PDB entry 8K6B | X-ray diffraction, 1.50 A resolution | chain A

[Chain A]
Protein: 3C-like proteinase nsp5
Organism: Severe acute respiratory syndrome coronavirus 2
Notes: EC 3.4.22.69
UniProtKB: P0DTD1 (R1AB_SARS2); residues 1-306 here correspond to UniProt positions 3264-3569 (UniProt number = residue number + 3263)
Chain sequence (306 residues; each row starts with the number of its first residue):
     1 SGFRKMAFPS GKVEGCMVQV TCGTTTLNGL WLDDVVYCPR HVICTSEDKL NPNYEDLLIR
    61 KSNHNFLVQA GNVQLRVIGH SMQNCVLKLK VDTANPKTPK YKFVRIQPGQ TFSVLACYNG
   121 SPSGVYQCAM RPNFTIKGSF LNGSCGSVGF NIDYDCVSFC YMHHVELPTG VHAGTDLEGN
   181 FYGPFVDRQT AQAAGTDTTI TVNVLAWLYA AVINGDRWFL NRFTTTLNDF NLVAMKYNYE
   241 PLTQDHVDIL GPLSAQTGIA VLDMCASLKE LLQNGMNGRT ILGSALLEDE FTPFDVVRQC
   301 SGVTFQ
Not modelled in the structure: 46-51, 305-306
Sequence notes: engineered mutation K49 (Met3312 in P0DTD1), V165 (Met3428 in P0DTD1)
Swiss-Prot annotation at these positions:
  - active site: H41 (For 3CL-PRO activity), C145 (Nucleophile)
  - site: Q306 (Cleavage)
  - cross-link (Glycyl lysine isopeptide (Lys-Gly)): K5 (interchain with G-Cter in ubiquitin), K90 (interchain with G-Cter in ubiquitin)
From the paper describing this entry:
  - conformationally variable residues (loop rearrangement): L167 to V171, D187 to T196
  - catalytic residues: C145 (citing earlier work)
  - mutagenesis - S301P (-103.90 kcal/mol): decreased binding to 3CLpro homodimer (from molecular simulation)
  - mutagenesis - T25I, T25V, S301P: decreased binding to ensitrelvir
  - mutagenesis - L50F/E166V, S301P: decreased binding to nirmatrelvir
  - mutagenesis - Y54C, S144A, E166Q, L167F, P168DEL, Q192T: decreased binding to all three inhibitors
  - mutagenesis - L50F/E166V, Q189K: decreased binding to WU-04
  - mutagenesis - L50F (1.82 uM-1 min-1): increased catalytic activity
  - mutagenesis - L50F/E166V, H163W, E166V, H172Y, Q189DEL, Q192DEL: decreased catalytic activity
  - mutagenesis - Y54C (Tm change 5 degC), H163W (Tm change 5 degC), P168DEL (Tm change 5 degC): decreased stability
  - mutagenesis - L50F, S144A, Q189K: unchanged stability
  - mutagenesis - Q189K: unchanged binding to ensitrelvir
  - mutagenesis - Q189K: unchanged binding to nirmatrelvir
  - mutagenesis - L50F: unchanged binding to the three inhibitors

[Summary]
From UniProt: active-site residues H41 and C145. From the paper: the catalytic residue C145; Y54C, S144A and
E166Q, among others, reduce binding to all three inhibitors; 17 substitutions were tested in all.
Chain A is 3C-like proteinase nsp5 (Severe acute respiratory syndrome coronavirus 2); the structure, Crystal
structure of SARS-CoV-2 3CLpro M49K/M165V mutant, was determined by X-ray diffraction (same publication as
8K67, 8K68, 8K6A, 8K6C and 8K6D).
